PDB entry 6FB6 | X-ray diffraction, 2.60 A resolution | chains A and B of the 6 polymer chains in the assembly

[Chain A]
Molecule: I-CreI monomer A
Source organism: Chlamydomonas reinhardtii
Amino-acid sequence (153 residues; each row starts with the number of its first residue):
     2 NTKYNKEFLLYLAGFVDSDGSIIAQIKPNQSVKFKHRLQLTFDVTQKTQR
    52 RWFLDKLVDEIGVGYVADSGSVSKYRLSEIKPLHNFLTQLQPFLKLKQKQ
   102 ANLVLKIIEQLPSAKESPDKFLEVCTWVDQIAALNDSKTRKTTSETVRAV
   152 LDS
Metal / ion sites: Mn2+ site 1: S19 (shared with D20(B) of chain B; 1 residue of chain E; 1 residue of chain F); Mn2+ site 2: D20 (shared with G19(B) of chain B; 1 residue of chain D; 1 residue of chain G)

[Chain B]
Molecule: I-CreI monomer B
Source organism: Chlamydomonas reinhardtii
Amino-acid sequence (154 residues; each row starts with the number of its first residue):
     2 NTKYNKEFLLYLAGFVDGDGSIIAQIKPNQSGKFKHKLSLTFKVTQKTQR
    52 RWFLDKLVDEIGVGYVYDSGSVSNYYLSEIKPLHNFLTQLQPFLKLKQKQ
   102 ANLVLKIIEQLPSAKESPDKFLEVCTWVDQVAALNDSKTRKTTSETVRAV
   152 LDSL
Metal / ion sites: Mn2+ site 1: G19 (shared with D20(A) of chain A; 1 residue of chain D; 1 residue of chain G); Mn2+ site 2: D20 (shared with S19(A) of chain A; 1 residue of chain E; 1 residue of chain F)

[Chain A / chain B interface]
Pairs across the interface - 43 pairs, chain A then chain B:
  K7(A) - E8(B)  salt bridge
  E8(A) - K7(B)  salt bridge
  E8(A) - L11(B)
  L11(A) - E8(B)
  L11(A) - L11(B)
  L11(A) - Y12(B)
  Y12(A) - L11(B)
  Y12(A) - A14(B)
  Y12(A) - G15(B)
  Y12(A) - D18(B)  hydrogen bond
  Y12(A) - F94(B)
  Y12(A) - K96(B)
  A14(A) - Y12(B)
  G15(A) - Y12(B)
  G15(A) - G15(B)
  G15(A) - F16(B)  hydrogen bond (backbone-backbone)
  F16(A) - G15(B)
  F16(A) - F16(B)
  F16(A) - D18(B)
  F16(A) - G19(B)
  F16(A) - L97(B)  hydrophobic
  D18(A) - Y12(B)  hydrogen bond
  D18(A) - F16(B)
  S19(A) - G15(B)
  S19(A) - F16(B)
  S19(A) - G19(B)
  S19(A) - D20(B)
  D20(A) - G19(B)
  D20(A) - D20(B)
  Q47(A) - L97(B)
  K48(A) - D137(B)  salt bridge
  R51(A) - L97(B)
  R51(A) - D137(B)  salt bridge
  F54(A) - L97(B)  hydrophobic
  F94(A) - Y12(B)
  K96(A) - Y12(B)
  K96(A) - K57(B)
  L97(A) - F16(B)  hydrophobic
  L97(A) - Q47(B)
  L97(A) - W53(B)  hydrophobic
  L97(A) - F54(B)  hydrophobic
  D137(A) - K48(B)  salt bridge
  D137(A) - R51(B)  salt bridge
Other interface residues (no listed pair), chain A (19 interface residues in all): W53
Other interface residues (no listed pair), chain B (21 interface residues in all): Q50

[Overview]
Chain A and chain B form an interface of 19 and 21 residues respectively, with 3 hydrogen bonds and 6 salt
bridges. Among the polar pairs are K7(A)-E8(B), E8(A)-K7(B) and K48(A)-D137(B). S19(A) and D20(B) coordinate
Mn2+ site 2. D20(A) and G19(B) coordinate Mn2+ site 1.
Here chain A is I-CreI monomer A and chain B is I-CreI monomer B, both from Chlamydomonas reinhardtii. Entry
6FB6 (Crystal Structure of a Tailored I-CreI Homing Endonuclease Protein (3115 variant) in complex with an
altered ...) was determined by X-ray diffraction, deposited together with 6FB0, 6FB1, 6FB2, 6FB5, 6FB7, 6FB8
and 6FB9.
